1GQC - chains A and B; structure by X-ray diffraction, 2.60 A resolution.

== Chain A (and B) ==
Name: 3-deoxy-manno-octulosonate cytidylyltransferase
Source organism: Escherichia coli
Notes: EC 2.7.7.38; chain B of this document is another copy of the same molecule, construct and numbering; everything in this record applies to it too
Reference sequence: P42216 (KSU5_ECOLI); numbering as in UniProt (aligned over 1-245)
Amino-acid sequence (245 residues; each row starts with the number of its first residue):
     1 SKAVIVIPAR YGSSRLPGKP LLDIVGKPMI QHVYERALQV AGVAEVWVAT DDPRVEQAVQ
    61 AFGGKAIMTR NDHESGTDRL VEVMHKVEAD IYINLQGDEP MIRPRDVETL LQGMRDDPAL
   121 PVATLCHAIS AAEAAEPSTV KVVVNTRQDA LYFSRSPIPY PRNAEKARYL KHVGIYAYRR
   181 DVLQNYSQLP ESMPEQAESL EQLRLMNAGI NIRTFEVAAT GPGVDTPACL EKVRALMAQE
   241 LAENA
Unresolved in the structure: 243-245 (chain B: 242-245)
Ion coordination: Mg2+: Q96, D98 (together with cmp-2-keto-3-deoxy-octulosonic acid)
Residues lining bound ligands: cmp-2-keto-3-deoxy-octulosonic acid (CMK; cytidine 5'-monophosphate 3-deoxy-beta-D-gulo-oct-2-ulo-pyranosonic acid): P8, A9, R10, H73, E74, S75, G76, R79, Q96, G97, D98, V140, R155, H172, G174, Y176, S199, L200, E201, Q202

== Interface between chain A and chain B ==
Pairs across the interface (64):
  P137(A) - Y160(B)
  P137(A) - R162(B)
  V143(A) - Y152(B)  hydrophobic
  V143(A) - P194(B)  hydrophobic
  N145(A) - M206(B)
  N145(A) - N207(B)
  T146(A) - N207(B)  hydrogen bond (side chain-backbone)
  R147(A) - A208(B)
  R147(A) - G209(B)
  L151(A) - L151(B)
  L151(A) - M206(B)
  Y152(A) - V143(B)  hydrophobic
  Y152(A) - Y152(B)  hydrophobic
  Y152(A) - P159(B)
  S154(A) - I158(B)
  R155(A) - Y160(B)
  R155(A) - R162(B)
  S156(A) - S156(B)
  S156(A) - P157(B)
  S156(A) - Y160(B)
  P157(A) - S156(B)  hydrogen bond (backbone-side chain)
  I158(A) - S154(B)
  I158(A) - S156(B)
  P159(A) - Y152(B)
  P159(A) - E198(B)
  Y160(A) - P137(B)
  Y160(A) - R155(B)
  Y160(A) - S156(B)
  Y160(A) - A197(B)
  Y160(A) - E198(B)  hydrogen bond (backbone-side chain)
  P161(A) - A197(B)
  R162(A) - P137(B)
  R162(A) - R155(B)
  R162(A) - A197(B)  hydrogen bond (backbone-backbone)
  R162(A) - E198(B)
  R162(A) - S199(B)
  N163(A) - Q196(B)  hydrogen bond (side chain-backbone)
  N163(A) - A197(B)  hydrogen bond (backbone-backbone)
  N163(A) - S199(B)
  K166(A) - M193(B)
  K166(A) - Q196(B)
  K166(A) - A197(B)
  A167(A) - A197(B)  hydrophobic
  R168(A) - M193(B)
  P190(A) - T146(B)
  M193(A) - P159(B)  hydrophobic
  M193(A) - K166(B)
  M193(A) - R168(B)  hydrogen bond (side chain-backbone)
  Q196(A) - N163(B)  hydrogen bond (backbone-side chain)
  Q196(A) - K166(B)
  A197(A) - Y160(B)
  A197(A) - P161(B)
  A197(A) - R162(B)  hydrogen bond (backbone-backbone)
  A197(A) - N163(B)  hydrogen bond (backbone-backbone)
  A197(A) - K166(B)
  A197(A) - A167(B)  hydrophobic
  E198(A) - P159(B)
  E198(A) - Y160(B)  hydrogen bond (side chain-backbone)
  E198(A) - R162(B)
  S199(A) - R162(B)
  M206(A) - N145(B)
  N207(A) - V144(B)
  N207(A) - N145(B)
  N207(A) - T146(B)  hydrogen bond
Other interface residues (no listed pair), chain A (30 interface residues in all): V144, P194
Other interface residues (no listed pair), chain B (31 interface residues in all): S138

== Overview ==
30 residues of chain A face 31 of chain B across their interface, with 12 hydrogen bonds. Polar pairs include
T146(A)-N207(B), P157(A)-S156(B) and Y160(A)-E198(B). Bound to chain A: cmp-2-keto-3-deoxy-octulosonic acid.
The Mg2+ site is built by Q96(A) and D98(A).
Chain A and chain B are both 3-deoxy-manno-octulosonate cytidylyltransferase (Escherichia coli); the
structure, THE STRUCTURE OF CMP:2-KETO-3-DEOXY-MANNO-OCTONIC ACID SYNTHETASE COMPLEXED WITH CMP-Kdo at 100K,
was determined by X-ray diffraction, deposited together with 1GQ9.
